Entry 8CGZ (X-ray diffraction, 2.53 A resolution); this record covers chains B and C of the 5 polymer chains in the assembly.

# Chain B
Molecule: Tubulin beta chain
Source organism: Ovis aries
UniProt: D0VWY9 (D0VWY9_SHEEP); the author numbering skips numbers that UniProt does not, so the offset changes along the chain: 1-42 = UniProt 1-42; 45-360 = UniProt 43-358; 369-455 = UniProt 359-445
Sequence (445 residues; row label = number of the first residue in the row; note: 10 numbers in that range are skipped by the numbering (no residue carries them; nothing is unmodelled there)):
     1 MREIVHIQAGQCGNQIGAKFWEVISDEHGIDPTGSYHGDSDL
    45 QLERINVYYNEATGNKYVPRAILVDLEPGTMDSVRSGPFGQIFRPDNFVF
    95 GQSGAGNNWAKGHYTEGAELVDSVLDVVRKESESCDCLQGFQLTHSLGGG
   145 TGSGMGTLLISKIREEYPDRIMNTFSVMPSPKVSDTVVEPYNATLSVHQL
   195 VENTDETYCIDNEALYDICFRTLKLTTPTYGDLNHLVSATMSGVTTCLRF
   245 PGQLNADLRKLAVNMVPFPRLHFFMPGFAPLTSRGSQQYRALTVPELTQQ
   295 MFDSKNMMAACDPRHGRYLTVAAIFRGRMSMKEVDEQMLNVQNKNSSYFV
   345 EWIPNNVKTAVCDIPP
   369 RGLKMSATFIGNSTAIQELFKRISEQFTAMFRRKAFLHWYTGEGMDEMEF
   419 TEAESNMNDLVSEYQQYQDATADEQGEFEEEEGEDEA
Disordered / not traced: 441-455
Construct notes: conflict Cys203 (Ser201 in D0VWY9), Ile318 (Val316 in D0VWY9)
Ligand contacts:
  - GDP (guanosine-5'-diphosphate): Gly10, Gln11, Cys12, Gln15, Ile16, Asp69, Asn101, Ser140, Gly142, Gly143, Gly144, Thr145, Gly146, Val171, Pro173, Val177, Asp179, Glu183, Asn206, Leu209, Tyr224, Leu227, Asn228
  - ab-8939 (UIY): Tyr202, Val238, Cys241, Leu242, Leu248, Asn249, Ala250, Asp251, Leu252, Lys254, Leu255, Asn258, Met259, Thr314, Val315, Ala316, Ala317, Ile318, Asn349, Asn350, Val351, Lys352, Thr353, Ala354, Ile378

# Chain C
Molecule: Tubulin alpha chain
Source organism: Ovis aries
UniProt: D0VWZ0 (D0VWZ0_SHEEP); residues 1-451 here = UniProt positions 1-451
Sequence (451 residues; row label = number of the first residue in the row):
     1 MRECISIHVGQAGVQIGNACWELYCLEHGIQPDGQMPSDKTIGGGDDSFN
    51 TFFSETGAGKHVPRAVFVDLEPTVIDEVRTGTYRQLFHPEQLITGKEDAA
   101 NNYARGHYTIGKEIIDLVLDRIRKLADQCTGLQGFLVFHSFGGGTGSGFT
   151 SLLMERLSVDYGKKSKLEFSIYPAPQVSTAVVEPYNSILTTHTTLEHSDC
   201 AFMVDNEAIYDICRRNLDIERPTYTNLNRLISQIVSSITASLRFDGALNV
   251 DLTEFQTNLVPYPRIHFPLATYAPVISAEKAYHEQLSVAEITNACFEPAN
   301 QMVKCDPRHGKYMACCLLYRGDVVPKDVNAAIATIKTKRSIQFVDWCPTG
   351 FKVGINYQPPTVVPGGDLAKVQRAVCMLSNTTAIAEAWARLDHKFDLMYA
   401 KRAFVHWYVGEGMEEGEFSEAREDMAALEKDYEEVGVDSVEGEGEEEGEE
   451 Y
Disordered / not traced: 38-45, 440-451
Construct notes: conflict Ser232 (Gly in D0VWZ0), Ser340 (Thr in D0VWZ0)
Ligand contacts:
  - GTP (guanosine-5'-triphosphate): Gly10, Gln11, Ala12, Gln15, Ile16, Asp69, Asp98, Ala99, Ala100, Asn101, Ser140, Gly142, Gly143, Gly144, Thr145, Gly146, Ile171, Pro173, Val177, Ser178, Thr179, Glu183, Asn206, Tyr224, Leu227, Asn228, Ile231
  - ab-8939 (UIY): Thr179, Ala180, Val181

# Interface between chain B and chain C
Pairs across the interface - 52 pairs, chain B then chain C:
  Gln96(B) - Met1(C)
  Gln96(B) - Arg2(C)
  Ser97(B) - Arg2(C)
  Ser97(B) - Asp251(C)
  Gly100(B) - Glu254(C)
  Gly100(B) - Thr257(C)
  Asn101(B) - Glu254(C)
  Asn101(B) - Lys352(C)  hydrogen bond
  Lys105(B) - Thr253(C)
  Pro175(B) - Lys336(C)  hydrogen bond (backbone-side chain)
  Ser178(B) - Thr349(C)
  Asp179(B) - Phe351(C)
  Asp179(B) - Lys352(C)
  Thr180(B) - Asn258(C)
  Thr180(B) - Thr349(C)
  Val181(B) - Asn258(C)
  Val181(B) - Cys347(C)  hydrophobic
  Val181(B) - Thr349(C)
  Val181(B) - Gly350(C)
  Thr221(B) - Lys326(C)
  Thr221(B) - Asn329(C)
  Thr221(B) - Ala330(C)
  Pro222(B) - Asn329(C)
  Thr223(B) - Lys326(C)
  Asp226(B) - Lys326(C)  salt bridge
  Gln394(B) - Pro348(C)
  Ala397(B) - Trp346(C)
  Met398(B) - Trp346(C)
  Met398(B) - Pro348(C)
  Arg400(B) - Asp345(C)
  Arg400(B) - Ser439(C)  hydrogen bond
  Arg401(B) - Tyr262(C)  hydrogen bond (backbone-side chain)
  Arg401(B) - Asp345(C)  salt bridge
  Arg401(B) - Trp346(C)
  Arg401(B) - Glu434(C)  hydrogen bond (side chain-backbone)
  Arg401(B) - Val435(C)
  Arg401(B) - Val437(C)  hydrogen bond (side chain-backbone)
  Arg401(B) - Asp438(C)
  Arg401(B) - Ser439(C)  hydrogen bond
  Lys402(B) - Tyr262(C)
  Ala403(B) - Pro261(C)
  Ala403(B) - Tyr262(C)
  Ala403(B) - Trp346(C)  hydrophobic
  Phe404(B) - Thr257(C)
  Phe404(B) - Val260(C)
  Phe404(B) - Pro261(C)  hydrogen bond (backbone-backbone)
  His406(B) - Val260(C)  hydrogen bond (side chain-backbone)
  His406(B) - Pro261(C)
  His406(B) - Pro263(C)
  Trp407(B) - Gln256(C)  hydrogen bond (side chain-backbone)
  Trp407(B) - Thr257(C)
  Trp407(B) - Val260(C)  hydrogen bond (side chain-backbone)
Interface residues without a listed pair, chain B (27 interface residues in all): Lys176, Val182, Leu405

# Overview
Chain B and chain C form an interface of 27 and 29 residues respectively; the contacts include 11 hydrogen
bonds and 2 salt bridges. Polar contacts include Asp226(B)-Lys326(C), Arg401(B)-Asp345(C) and
Asn101(B)-Lys352(C). Bound to chain B: GDP and ab-8939. Ligands of chain C: GTP and ab-8939.
Chain B is Tubulin beta chain and chain C is Tubulin alpha chain, both from Ovis aries; the structure,
tubulin-AB8939 complex, was determined by X-ray diffraction.
